PDB entry 3N2W | X-ray diffraction, 1.45 A resolution | chains C and D of the 4 polymer chains in the assembly

[Chain C (and D)]
Molecule: Beta-peptidyl aminopeptidase
Organism: Sphingosinicella xenopeptidilytica
Notes: chain D of this document is another copy of the same molecule, construct and numbering; everything in this record applies to it too
UniProtKB: Q52VH2 (Q52VH2_9SPHN); residues 1-373 here correspond to UniProt positions 30-402 (UniProt number = residue number + 29)
Chain sequence (373 residues; row label = number of the first residue in the row):
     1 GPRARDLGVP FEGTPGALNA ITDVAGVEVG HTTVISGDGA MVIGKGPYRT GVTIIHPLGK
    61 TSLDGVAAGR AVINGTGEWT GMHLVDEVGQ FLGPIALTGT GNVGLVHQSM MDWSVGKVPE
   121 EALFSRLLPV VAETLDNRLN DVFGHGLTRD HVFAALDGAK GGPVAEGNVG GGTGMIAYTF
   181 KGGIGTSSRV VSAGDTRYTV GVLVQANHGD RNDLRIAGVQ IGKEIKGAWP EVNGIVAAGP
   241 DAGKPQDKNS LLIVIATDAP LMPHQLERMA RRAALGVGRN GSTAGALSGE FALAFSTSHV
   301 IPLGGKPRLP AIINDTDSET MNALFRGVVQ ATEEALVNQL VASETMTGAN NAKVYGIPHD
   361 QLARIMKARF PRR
Not modelled in the structure: 246-249, 372-373 (chain D: 240-249, 372-373)
Swiss-Prot annotation at these positions:
  - active site: S250 (Nucleophile), S288 (Proton donor/acceptor), E290 (Proton donor/acceptor)
What the authors report for this chain:
  - catalytic residues: S250
  - catalytic residues: E133, L135, N207, S288, E290 (proposed by the authors, not directly observed)
  - mutagenesis - K248A, N249A: unchanged catalytic activity
  - mutagenesis - E133A, S250A: abolished catalytic activity
  - mutagenesis - S288A, E290A: decreased catalytic activity
  - specificity-determining residues: E120 to R126

[Chain C / chain D interface]
Residue-residue contacts (63; chain C residue first):
  I43(C) - E120(D)
  I43(C) - L123(D)  hydrophobic
  R70(C) - H83(D)
  N74(C) - E87(D)  hydrogen bond
  G75(C) - H83(D)
  G75(C) - L84(D)  hydrogen bond (backbone-backbone)
  G75(C) - E87(D)  hydrogen bond (backbone-side chain)
  T76(C) - V88(D)
  G77(C) - H83(D)
  G77(C) - L128(D)
  E78(C) - T80(D)
  E78(C) - G81(D)  hydrogen bond (side chain-backbone)
  E78(C) - H83(D)  salt bridge
  E78(C) - L128(D)
  W79(C) - H83(D)  hydrogen bond (backbone-side chain)
  T80(C) - E78(D)
  G81(C) - E78(D)  hydrogen bond (backbone-side chain)
  M82(C) - H83(D)
  H83(C) - R70(D)
  H83(C) - G75(D)
  H83(C) - G77(D)
  H83(C) - E78(D)  salt bridge
  H83(C) - W79(D)  hydrogen bond (side chain-backbone)
  H83(C) - M82(D)
  H83(C) - F291(D)
  L84(C) - G75(D)  hydrogen bond (backbone-backbone)
  E87(C) - N74(D)  hydrogen bond
  E87(C) - G75(D)  hydrogen bond (side chain-backbone)
  V88(C) - T76(D)
  T100(C) - M111(D)
  T100(C) - L127(D)
  G101(C) - M111(D)
  V103(C) - H107(D)
  G104(C) - G104(D)
  G104(C) - H107(D)
  L105(C) - Q108(D)
  H107(C) - V103(D)
  H107(C) - G104(D)
  Q108(C) - L105(D)
  Q108(C) - H145(D)
  M111(C) - T100(D)
  M111(C) - G101(D)
  D112(C) - H145(D)  salt bridge
  V115(C) - F143(D)  hydrophobic
  E120(C) - I43(D)
  L123(C) - I43(D)  hydrophobic
  L123(C) - F143(D)
  L127(C) - T100(D)
  L127(C) - L135(D)  hydrophobic
  L127(C) - V142(D)  hydrophobic
  L127(C) - F143(D)  hydrophobic
  L128(C) - G77(D)
  L128(C) - E78(D)
  L128(C) - E133(D)
  E133(C) - L128(D)
  L135(C) - L127(D)  hydrophobic
  V142(C) - L127(D)  hydrophobic
  F143(C) - V115(D)  hydrophobic
  F143(C) - L123(D)
  F143(C) - L127(D)  hydrophobic
  H145(C) - Q108(D)  hydrogen bond
  H145(C) - D112(D)  salt bridge
  F291(C) - H83(D)
Also at the interface, not in a pair above, chain C (38 interface residues in all): M41, V72, I73
Also at the interface, not in a pair above, chain D (39 interface residues in all): V72, I73, R126, R149

[Overview]
Chain C and chain D form an interface of 38 and 39 residues respectively, with 11 hydrogen bonds and 4 salt
bridges. Polar pairs include E78(C)-H83(D), D112(C)-H145(D) and N74(C)-E87(D). From the paper: catalytic
residues S250(C), E133(C) and L135(C) among others; E133A and S250A of chain C abolish catalytic activity; 6
substitutions were tested in all.
Chain C and chain D are both Beta-peptidyl aminopeptidase (Sphingosinicella xenopeptidilytica); the structure,
Crystal structure of the N-terminal beta-aminopeptidase BapA from Sphingosinicella xenopeptidilytica, was
determined by X-ray diffraction together with 3N33 and 3N5I from the same study.
